8SNY - chains A and B of the 6 polymer chains in the assembly; structure by electron microscopy, 3.41 A resolution.

Chain A:
Molecule: RNA-directed RNA polymerase L
From: Respiratory syncytial virus A2
Notes: EC 2.7.7.48, 3.6.1.-, 2.7.7.88, 2.1.1.375
UniProt: P28887 (L_HRSVA); residue numbers follow UniProt; this construct covers 1-2165
Amino-acid sequence (2165 residues; numbered 1 to 2165; the number before each row is that of its first residue):
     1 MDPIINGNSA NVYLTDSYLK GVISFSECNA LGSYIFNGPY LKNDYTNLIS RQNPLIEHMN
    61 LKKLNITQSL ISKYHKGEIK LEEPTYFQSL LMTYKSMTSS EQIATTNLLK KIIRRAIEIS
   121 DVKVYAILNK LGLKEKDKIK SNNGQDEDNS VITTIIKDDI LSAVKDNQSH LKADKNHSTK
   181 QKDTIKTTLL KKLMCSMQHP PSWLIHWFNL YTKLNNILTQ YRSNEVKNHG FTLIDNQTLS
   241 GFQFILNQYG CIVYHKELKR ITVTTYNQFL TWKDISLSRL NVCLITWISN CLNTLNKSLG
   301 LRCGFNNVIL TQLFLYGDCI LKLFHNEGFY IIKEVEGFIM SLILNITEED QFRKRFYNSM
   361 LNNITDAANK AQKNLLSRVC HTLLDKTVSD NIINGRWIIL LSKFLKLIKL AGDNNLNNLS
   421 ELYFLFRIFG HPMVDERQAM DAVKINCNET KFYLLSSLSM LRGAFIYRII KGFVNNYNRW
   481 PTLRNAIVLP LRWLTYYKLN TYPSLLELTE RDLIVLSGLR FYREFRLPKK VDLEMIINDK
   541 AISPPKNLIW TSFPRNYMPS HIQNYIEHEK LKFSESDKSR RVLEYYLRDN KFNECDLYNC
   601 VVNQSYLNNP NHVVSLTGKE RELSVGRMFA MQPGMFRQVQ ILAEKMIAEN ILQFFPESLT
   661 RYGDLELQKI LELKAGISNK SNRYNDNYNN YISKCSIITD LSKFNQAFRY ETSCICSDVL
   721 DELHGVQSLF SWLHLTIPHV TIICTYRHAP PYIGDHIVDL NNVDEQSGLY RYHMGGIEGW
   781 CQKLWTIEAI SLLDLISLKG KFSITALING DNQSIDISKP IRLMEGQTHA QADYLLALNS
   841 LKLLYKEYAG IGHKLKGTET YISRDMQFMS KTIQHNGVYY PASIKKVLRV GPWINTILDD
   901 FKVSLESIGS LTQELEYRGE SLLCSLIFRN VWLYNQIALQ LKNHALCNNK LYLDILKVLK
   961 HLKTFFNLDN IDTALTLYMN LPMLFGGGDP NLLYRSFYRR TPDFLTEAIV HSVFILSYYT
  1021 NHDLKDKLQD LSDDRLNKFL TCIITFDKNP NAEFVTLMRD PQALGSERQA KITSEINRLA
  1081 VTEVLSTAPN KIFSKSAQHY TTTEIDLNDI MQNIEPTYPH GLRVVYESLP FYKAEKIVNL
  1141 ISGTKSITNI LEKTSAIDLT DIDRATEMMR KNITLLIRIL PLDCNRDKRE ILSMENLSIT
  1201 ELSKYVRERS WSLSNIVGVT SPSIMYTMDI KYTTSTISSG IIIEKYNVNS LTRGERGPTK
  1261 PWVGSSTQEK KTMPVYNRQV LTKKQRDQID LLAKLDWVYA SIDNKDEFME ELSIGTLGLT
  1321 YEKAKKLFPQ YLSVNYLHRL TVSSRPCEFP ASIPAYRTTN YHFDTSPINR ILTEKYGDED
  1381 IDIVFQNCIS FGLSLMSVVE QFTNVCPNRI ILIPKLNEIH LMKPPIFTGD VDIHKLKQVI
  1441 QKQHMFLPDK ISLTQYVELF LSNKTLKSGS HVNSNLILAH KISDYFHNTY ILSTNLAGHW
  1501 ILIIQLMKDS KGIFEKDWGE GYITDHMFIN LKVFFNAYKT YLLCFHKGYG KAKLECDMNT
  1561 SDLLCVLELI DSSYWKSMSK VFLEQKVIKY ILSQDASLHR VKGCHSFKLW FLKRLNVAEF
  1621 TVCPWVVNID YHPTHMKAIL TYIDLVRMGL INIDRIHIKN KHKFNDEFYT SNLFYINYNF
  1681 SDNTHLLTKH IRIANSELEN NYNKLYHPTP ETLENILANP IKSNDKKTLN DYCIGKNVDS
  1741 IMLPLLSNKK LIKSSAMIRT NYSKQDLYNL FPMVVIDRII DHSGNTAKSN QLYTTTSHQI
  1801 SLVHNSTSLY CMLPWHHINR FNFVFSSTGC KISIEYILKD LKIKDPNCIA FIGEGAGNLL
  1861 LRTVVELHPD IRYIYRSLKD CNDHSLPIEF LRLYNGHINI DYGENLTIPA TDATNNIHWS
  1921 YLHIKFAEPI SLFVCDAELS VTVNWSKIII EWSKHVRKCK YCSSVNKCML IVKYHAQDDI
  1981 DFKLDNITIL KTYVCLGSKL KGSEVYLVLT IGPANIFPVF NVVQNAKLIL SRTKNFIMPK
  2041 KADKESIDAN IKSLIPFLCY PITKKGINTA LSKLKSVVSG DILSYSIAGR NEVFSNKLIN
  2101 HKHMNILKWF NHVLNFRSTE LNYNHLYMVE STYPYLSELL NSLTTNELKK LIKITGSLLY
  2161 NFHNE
Disordered / not traced: 1-9, 135-182, 662-665, 677-689, 1463-2165
Swiss-Prot annotation at these positions:
  - active site: H1338 (Nucleophile), K1831 (For mRNA (nucleoside-2'-O-)-methyltransferase activity), D1936 (For mRNA (nucleoside-2'-O-)-methyltransferase activity), K1973 (For mRNA (nucleoside-2'-O-)-methyltransferase activity), E2004 (For mRNA (nucleoside-2'-O-)-methyltransferase activity)
  - binding site (Mg(2+)): D700, D811
  - binding site (substrate): G1853 to G1857
  - natural variant: C319 (C319Y: In strain: Cold-passage attenuated), H1690 (H1690Y: In strain: Cold-passage attenuated)
  - mutagenesis: D811 (D811A: Complete loss of RNA synthesis), N812 (N812A: Complete loss of RNA synthesis), P1261 (P1261A: Inhibition of RNA synthesis), W1262 (W1262A: Inhibition of RNA synthesis), P1274 (P1274A: No effect on RNA synthesis), Y1276 (Y1276A: No effect on RNA synthesis), R1820 (R1820A: Complete loss of methyltransferase activity), G1855 (G1855S: Complete loss of methyltransferase activity), D1936 (D1936A: About 90% loss of methyltransferase activity), E1938 (E1938A: Complete loss of methyltransferase activity), S1998 (S1998A: Complete loss of methyltransferase activity), E2004 (E2004A: Complete loss of methyltransferase activity)
From the paper describing this entry:
  - binding site for the 10-nt RNA strand: Y13, E57, H229, Y249, A541, T551, R555, K570, R580, E584, K619, E620, F629, A630, R637, Q640, R747, E778, G779, S1155
  - catalytic residues: D811
  - conformationally variable residues (order/disorder transition): E666 to G676
  - specificity-determining residues: K619, E778 (proposed by the authors, not directly observed)

Chain B:
Molecule: Phosphoprotein
From: Respiratory syncytial virus A2
UniProt: G3C7Q7 (G3C7Q7_HRSV); numbering as in UniProt (aligned over 1-241)
Amino-acid sequence (241 residues; row label = number of the first residue in the row):
     1 MEKFAPEFHG EDANNRATKF LESIKGKFTS PKDPKKKDSI ISVNSIDIEV TKESPITSNS
    61 TIINPTNETD DTAGNKPNYQ RKPLVSFKED PTPSDNPFSK LYKETIETFD NNEEESSYSY
   121 EEINDQTNDN ITARLDRIDE KLSEILGMLH TLVVASAGPT SARDGIRDAM VGLREEMIEK
   181 IRTEALMTND RLEAMARLRN EESEKMAKDT SDEVSLNPTS EKLNNLLEGN DSDNDLSLED
   241 F
Disordered / not traced: 1-129, 188-241

Chain A / chain B interface:
Residue-residue contacts (75; chain A residue first):
  L455(A) - M148(B)  hydrophobic
  L455(A) - L152(B)  hydrophobic
  L458(A) - T151(B)
  S459(A) - M148(B)
  S459(A) - T151(B)
  R462(A) - H150(B)
  R462(A) - T151(B)
  R462(A) - V154(B)
  R484(A) - L173(B)
  R484(A) - E175(B)  salt bridge
  V488(A) - S143(B)  hydrogen bond (backbone-side chain)
  V488(A) - L146(B)  hydrophobic
  L489(A) - S143(B)
  P490(A) - D139(B)
  P490(A) - S143(B)
  L491(A) - D139(B)
  R511(A) - E144(B)  salt bridge
  I514(A) - E144(B)
  I514(A) - G147(B)
  V515(A) - S143(B)
  V515(A) - E144(B)
  S517(A) - G147(B)  hydrogen bond (side chain-backbone)
  S517(A) - H150(B)
  S517(A) - T151(B)
  G518(A) - G147(B)
  G518(A) - H150(B)
  L519(A) - H150(B)
  R520(A) - H150(B)
  R520(A) - V171(B)  hydrogen bond (side chain-backbone)
  Y522(A) - E175(B)
  R523(A) - E175(B)
  L527(A) - E176(B)
  Y598(A) - E176(B)  hydrogen bond
  N599(A) - K180(B)
  V602(A) - E176(B)
  V602(A) - M177(B)
  V602(A) - K180(B)
  N603(A) - K180(B)
  Q604(A) - D168(B)  hydrogen bond
  L607(A) - A162(B)  hydrophobic
  N608(A) - A162(B)  hydrogen bond (side chain-backbone)
  N608(A) - R163(B)  hydrogen bond (side chain-backbone)
  Y710(A) - V154(B)  hydrogen bond (side chain-backbone)
  Y710(A) - A155(B)
  Y710(A) - A157(B)
  Y710(A) - G158(B)
  Y710(A) - R167(B)  hydrogen bond
  E711(A) - A155(B)
  C714(A) - V154(B)
  I715(A) - V154(B)  hydrophobic
  I715(A) - A155(B)  hydrophobic
  D718(A) - V154(B)
  D718(A) - V171(B)
  D718(A) - R174(B)  salt bridge
  D721(A) - R174(B)  hydrogen bond (backbone-side chain)
  E722(A) - R174(B)  salt bridge
  H724(A) - E176(B)
  G725(A) - R174(B)
  G725(A) - E175(B)  hydrogen bond (backbone-backbone)
  G725(A) - E176(B)  hydrogen bond (backbone-backbone)
  V726(A) - R174(B)  hydrogen bond (backbone-side chain)
  Q727(A) - D168(B)
  Q727(A) - G172(B)  hydrogen bond (side chain-backbone)
  Q727(A) - L173(B)
  Q727(A) - R174(B)
  Q727(A) - M177(B)
  S731(A) - R167(B)
  H734(A) - P159(B)
  L735(A) - G158(B)
  L735(A) - P159(B)  hydrophobic
  L735(A) - A162(B)  hydrophobic
  L735(A) - R167(B)
  P738(A) - P159(B)  hydrophobic
  H739(A) - P159(B)  hydrogen bond (side chain-backbone)
  H739(A) - R163(B)
Interface residues without a listed pair, chain A (47 interface residues in all): S456, R492, F521, K529, S728
Interface residues without a listed pair, chain B (29 interface residues in all): D136, E140, E179

Overview:
47 residues of chain A face 29 of chain B across their interface; the contacts include 15 hydrogen bonds and 4
salt bridges. Polar contacts include R484(A)-E175(B), R511(A)-E144(B) and D718(A)-R174(B). From the paper: the
catalytic residue D811(A); a binding site for the 10-nt RNA strand at Y13(A), E57(A) and H229(A) among others.
Chain A is RNA-directed RNA polymerase L and chain B is Phosphoprotein, both from Respiratory syncytial virus
A2; the structure, Cryo-EM structure of the respiratory syncytial virus polymerase (L:P) bound to the trailer
complementary promoter, was determined by electron microscopy, deposited together with 8SNX.
